8CML - chains B and C of the 4 polymer chains in the assembly; structure by electron microscopy, 3.60 A resolution.

[Chain B]
Molecule: Complement C5 alpha chain
Organism: Homo sapiens
Reference sequence: P01031 (CO5_HUMAN); residues 678-1676 here = UniProt positions 678-1676
Sequence (999 residues; each row starts with the number of its first residue):
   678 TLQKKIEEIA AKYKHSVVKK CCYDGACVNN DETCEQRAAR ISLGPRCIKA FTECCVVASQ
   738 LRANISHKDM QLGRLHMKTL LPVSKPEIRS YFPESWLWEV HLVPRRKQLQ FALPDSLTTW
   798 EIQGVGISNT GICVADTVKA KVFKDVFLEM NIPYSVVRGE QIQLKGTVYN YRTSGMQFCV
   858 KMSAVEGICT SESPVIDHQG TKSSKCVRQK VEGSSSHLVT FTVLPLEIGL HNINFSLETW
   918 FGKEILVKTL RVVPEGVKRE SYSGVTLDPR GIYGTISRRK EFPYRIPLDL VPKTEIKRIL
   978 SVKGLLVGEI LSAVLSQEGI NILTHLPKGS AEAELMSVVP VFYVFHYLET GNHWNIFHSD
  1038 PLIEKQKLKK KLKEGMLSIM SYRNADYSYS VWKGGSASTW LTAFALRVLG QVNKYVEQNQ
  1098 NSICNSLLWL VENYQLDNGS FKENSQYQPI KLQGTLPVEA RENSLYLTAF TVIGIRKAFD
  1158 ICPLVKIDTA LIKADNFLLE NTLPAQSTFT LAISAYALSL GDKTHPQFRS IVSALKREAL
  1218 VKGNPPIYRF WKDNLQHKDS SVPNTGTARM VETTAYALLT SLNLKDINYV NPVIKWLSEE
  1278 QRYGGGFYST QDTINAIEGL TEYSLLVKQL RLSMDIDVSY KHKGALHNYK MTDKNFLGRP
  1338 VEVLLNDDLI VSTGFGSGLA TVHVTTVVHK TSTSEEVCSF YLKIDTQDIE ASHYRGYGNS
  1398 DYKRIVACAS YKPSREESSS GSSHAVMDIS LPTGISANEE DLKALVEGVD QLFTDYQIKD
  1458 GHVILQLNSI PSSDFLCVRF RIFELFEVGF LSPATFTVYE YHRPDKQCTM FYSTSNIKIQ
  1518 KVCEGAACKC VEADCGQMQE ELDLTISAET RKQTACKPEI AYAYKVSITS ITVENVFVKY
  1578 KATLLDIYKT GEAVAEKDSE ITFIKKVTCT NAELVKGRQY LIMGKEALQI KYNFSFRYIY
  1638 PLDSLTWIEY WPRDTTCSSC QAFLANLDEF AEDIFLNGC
Unresolved in the structure: 678, 873-879, 1388-1396, 1517-1524, 1532-1676
Cystine bridges: C698-C724, C699-C731, C711-C732, C856-C883, C866-C1527, C1101-C1159, C1375-C1505, C1405-C1474
Glycans and other covalent adducts: N-acetylglucosamine (NAG) linked to N911
From the paper describing this entry:
  - conformationally variable residues (order/disorder transition): D746 to M754
  - mutagenesis - R885H: decreased binding to Ecu-mab

[Chain C]
Molecule: Nanobody UNbC5-1
Organism: Lama glama
Notes: antibody fragment or engineered binder
Sequence (158 residues; row label = number of the first residue in the row; numbering starts at 0):
     0 MEVQLVESGG GLVQAGGSLR LSCAASGFTF DDYAIGWFRQ APGKEREGVS CISTSDGSTY
    60 YADSVKGRFT ISSDNAKNTV YLQMNSLKPE DTAVYYCAAD PYLPIRGRGI ESTDFGSWGQ
   120 GTQVTVSSAA ASGSLEQKLI SEEDLNGAAH HHHHHGAA
Unresolved in the structure: 0, 129-157
Cystine bridges: C22-C96

[Chain B / chain C interface]
Contacting residue pairs (25):
  R849(B) with D55(C), salt bridge
  S851(B) with D31(C); S54(C)
  G852(B) with P100(C); Y101(C); L102(C)
  M853(B) with Y101(C)
  Q854(B) with L102(C), hydrogen bond (backbone-backbone); I104(C); D113(C), hydrogen bond
  F855(B) with I104(C)
  R885(B) with I104(C)
  K887(B) with Y101(C)
  V888(B) with Y101(C)
  E889(B) with Y101(C), hydrogen bond
  E915(B) with I104(C); R107(C), salt bridge
  T916(B) with I104(C)
  W917(B) with S57(C); T58(C); L102(C); P103(C); I104(C); R105(C), hydrogen bond (backbone-side chain)
  F918(B) with D55(C)
Other interface residues (no listed pair), chain B (16 interface residues in all): T850, C856
Other interface residues (no listed pair), chain C (17 interface residues in all): D30, C50, S52, Y59
Interface features reported in the paper:
  - specific contacts: T850(B)-D31(C), R885(B)-D113(C), K887(B)-Y101(C), E915(B)-R107(C) (salt bridge), W917(B)-R105(C) (cation-pi contact)
  - epitope / paratope residues, chain B: T850(B), M853(B), R885(B), K887(B), V888(B), E915(B), W917(B), F918(B)
  - epitope / paratope residues, chain C: D31(C), Y101(C), R105(C), R107(C), D113(C)

[Summary]
16 residues of chain B and 17 residues of chain C are in contact, with 4 hydrogen bonds and 2 salt bridges.
Polar contacts include R849(B)-D55(C), E915(B)-R107(C) and Q854(B)-D113(C). The paper describes contacts
between T850(B) and D31(C), R885(B) and D113(C) and K887(B) and Y101(C); a salt bridge between E915(B) and
R107(C); a cation-pi contact between W917(B) and R105(C). From the paper: R885H of chain B reduces binding to
Ecu-mab; epitope/paratope residues T850(B), M853(B) and D31(C) among others.
Chain B is Complement C5 alpha chain (Homo sapiens) and chain C is Nanobody UNbC5-1 (Lama glama); the
structure, Cryo-EM structure of complement C5 in complex with nanobodies UNbC5-1 and UNbC5-2, was determined
by electron microscopy.
